PDB entry 7UUX | X-ray diffraction, 2.26 A resolution | chains C and I of the 6 polymer chains in the assembly

[Chain C]
Protein: Cyclic GMP-AMP synthase
Organism: Mus musculus
Notes: EC 2.7.7.86; engineered mutation(s): E211Q, D213N
UniProt: Q8C6L5 (CGAS_MOUSE); residue numbers follow UniProt; this construct covers 147-507
Sequence (364 residues; each row starts with the number of its first residue):
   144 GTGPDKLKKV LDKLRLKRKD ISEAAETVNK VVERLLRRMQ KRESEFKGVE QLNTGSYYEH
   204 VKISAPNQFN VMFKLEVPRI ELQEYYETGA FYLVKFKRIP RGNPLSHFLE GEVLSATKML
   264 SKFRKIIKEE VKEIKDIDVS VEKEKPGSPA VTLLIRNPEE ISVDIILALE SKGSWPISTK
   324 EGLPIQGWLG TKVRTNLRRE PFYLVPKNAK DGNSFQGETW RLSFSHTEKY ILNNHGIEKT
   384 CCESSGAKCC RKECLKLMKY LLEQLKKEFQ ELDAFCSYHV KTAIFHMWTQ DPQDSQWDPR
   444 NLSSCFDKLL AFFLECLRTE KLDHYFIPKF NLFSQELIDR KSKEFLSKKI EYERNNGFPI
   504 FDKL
Disordered / not traced: 144-148, 239-246, 253-255, 352-354
Construct notes: expression tag (144-146); conflict Gln211 (Glu in Q8C6L5), Asn213 (Asp in Q8C6L5)
Metal / ion sites: Mg2+: Gln211, Asn213 (together with ATP); Zn2+: His378, Cys384, Cys385, Cys392
Ligand contacts: ATP (adenosine-5'-triphosphate): Gly198, Ser199, Glu202, Lys205, Gln211, Asn213, Arg364, Ser368, Glu371, Lys402, Ser420, Tyr421, Lys424, His467
Curated features (UniProtKB/Swiss-Prot):
  - region: Lys372 to Lys395 (DNA-binding)
  - motif: Leu154 to Leu159 (Nuclear export signal), Asp281 to Ser291 (Nuclear localization signal)
  - binding site (GTP): Thr197, Asp307, Arg364 to Glu371
  - binding site (ATP): Ser199, Glu371, Lys402, Ser420 to Lys424
  - binding site (2',3'-cGAMP): Gly290, Asp307, Lys350, Arg364 to Ser366
  - binding site (Mg(2+)): Asp307
  - binding site (Zn(2+)): His378, Cys384, Cys385, Cys392
  - site: Arg241 (Arginine-anchor), Asp307, Ile308 (Cleavage)
  - modified residue: Lys156 (N6-lactoyllysine), Glu176 (PolyADP-ribosyl glutamic acid), Ser199 (Phosphoserine), Tyr201 (Phosphotyrosine), Glu272 (5-glutamyl polyglutamate), Ser291 (Phosphoserine), Glu302 (5-glutamyl glutamate), Lys372 (N6-acetyllysine), Lys382 (N6-acetyllysine), Lys402 (N6-acetyllysine), Ser420 (Phosphoserine), Lys491 (N6-methyllysine)
  - lipidation (S-palmitoyl cysteine): Cys392, Cys393, Cys459
  - cross-link (Glycyl lysine isopeptide (Lys-Gly)): Lys217 (interchain with G-Cter in SUMO), Lys271 (interchain with G-Cter in ubiquitin), Lys335 (interchain with G-Cter in SUMO), Lys372 (interchain with G-Cter in SUMO), Lys382 (interchain with G-Cter in SUMO), Lys399 (interchain with G-Cter in ubiquitin), Lys402 (interchain with G-Cter in ubiquitin), Lys409 (interchain with G-Cter in ubiquitin), Lys410 (interchain with G-Cter in ubiquitin), Lys464 (interchain with G-Cter in SUMO)
  - mutagenesis: Lys156 (K156Q: Mimics lactylation; knockin mice show higher mortality following HSV-1 infection), Asn172 (N172K: Induces alteration of the DNA-binding surface and leads to decreased synthesis of cyclic GMP-AMP (cGAMP); when associated with L-180), Glu176 (E176A: Abolished poly-ADP-ribosylation by PARP1, stimulating interferon production in knockin mice), Arg180 (R180L: Induces alteration of the DNA-binding surface and leads to decreased synthesis of cyclic GMP-AMP (cGAMP); when associated with K-182), Gly198 (G198A: Abolishes stimulation of interferon production; when associated with A-199), Ser199 (S199A: Abolishes stimulation of interferon production; when associated with A-199), Tyr201 (Y201E: Phosphomimetic mutant; reduced translocation to the nucleus following treatment with etoposide), Lys217 (K217R: Reduced sumoylation), Arg222 (R222E: Impaired tethering to chromatin, leading to constitutive activation in the absence of DNA), Lys238 (K238E: Does not affect interaction with nucleosomes), Lys240 (K240E: Impaired tethering to chromatin, leading to constitutive activation in the absence of DNA), Arg241 (R241E: Abolished tethering to chromatin, leading to strong constitutive activation in the absence of DNA), 28 further mutagenesis entries in UniProt
From the paper describing this entry:
  - specificity-determining residues: His467 (proposed by the authors, not directly observed)
  - mutagenesis - R364A (33-fold), H467A: decreased catalytic activity on ATP/GTP
  - mutagenesis - H467A (2-fold): increased catalytic activity on GTP/GTP
  - specificity-determining residues: Ile309, Arg364
  - mutagenesis - R364A (10-fold): decreased catalytic activity on GTP/GTP
  - mutagenesis - R364A (4-fold): increased catalytic activity on ATP/ATP

[Chain I]
Molecule: Palindromic DNA18
Organism: DNA molecule
Sequence (18 nucleotides; numbered 1 to 18; the number before each row is that of its first residue):
     1 ATCTGTACAT GTACAGAT

[Interface between chain C and chain I]
Residue-residue contacts (12; chain C residue first):
  Arg158(C) - DT12(I)  salt bridge to the phosphate
  Leu159(C) - DT12(I)  sugar contact
  Lys160(C) - DT12(I)  phosphate contact
  Lys160(C) - DA13(I)  phosphate contact
  Arg161(C) - DG11(I)  base contact
  Arg161(C) - DT12(I)  hydrogen bond to the base
  Arg161(C) - DA13(I)  hydrogen bond to the phosphate
  His203(C) - DT10(I)  hydrogen bond to the phosphate
  His203(C) - DG11(I)  phosphate contact
  Glu386(C) - DT10(I)  phosphate contact
  Lys395(C) - DT10(I)  phosphate contact
  Lys395(C) - DG11(I)  salt bridge to the phosphate
Other interface residues (no listed pair), chain C (11 interface residues in all): Ile164, Lys184, Cys385, Lys399
Other interface residues (no listed pair), chain I (6 interface residues in all): DT2, DC3

[Summary]
11 residues of chain C face 6 of chain I across their interface, with 3 hydrogen bonds and 2 salt bridges.
Polar pairs include Arg161(C)-DT12(I), Arg161(C)-DA13(I) and His203(C)-DT10(I). Bound to chain C: ATP. The
paper reports that R364A and H467A of chain C reduce catalytic activity on ATP/GTP; specificity determinants
His467(C), Ile309(C) and Arg364(C).
Chain C is Cyclic GMP-AMP synthase (Mus musculus) and chain I is Palindromic DNA18 (DNA molecule); the
structure, ATP binds to Cyclic GMP AMP synthase (cGAS) through Mg coordination, was determined by X-ray
diffraction, deposited together with 7UXW, 7UYQ, 7UYZ, 7UZR, 7V0W, 8EAE and 14 further entries.
